Entry 4QJA (X-ray diffraction, 1.54 A resolution); this record covers chains B and A of the 3 polymer chains in the assembly.

Chain B (and A):
Protein: Protease
From: Human immunodeficiency virus type 1 (ARV2/SF2 ISOLATE)
Notes: EC 3.4.23.16; chain A of this document is another copy of the same molecule, construct and numbering; everything in this record applies to it too
UniProtKB: P03369 (POL_HV1A2); residues 1-99 here correspond to UniProt positions 491-589 (UniProt number = residue number + 490)
Chain sequence (99 residues; each row starts with the number of its first residue):
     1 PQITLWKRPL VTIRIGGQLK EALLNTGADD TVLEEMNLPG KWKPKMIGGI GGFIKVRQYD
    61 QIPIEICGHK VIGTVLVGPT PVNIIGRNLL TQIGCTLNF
Construct notes: engineered mutation Lys7 (Gln497 in P03369), Asn25 (Asp515 in P03369), Ile64 (Val554 in P03369), Val71 (Ala561 in P03369)
Curated features (UniProtKB/Swiss-Prot):
  - region (Dimerization of protease): Pro1 to Leu5, Gly49 to Lys55, Asn88 to Phe99
  - site: Phe99 (Cleavage)

Interface between chain B and chain A:
Contacting residue pairs (99):
  Pro1(B) with Leu97(A); Asn98(A); Phe99(A), hydrogen bond (backbone-backbone)
  Gln2(B) with Thr96(A); Leu97(A); Asn98(A), hydrogen bond
  Ile3(B) with Thr96(A); Leu97(A), hydrogen bond (backbone-backbone); Phe99(A), hydrophobic
  Leu5(B) with Thr26(A); Arg87(A), hydrogen bond (backbone-side chain); Leu90(A), hydrophobic; Thr91(A); Cys95(A)
  Trp6(B) with Arg87(A), hydrogen bond (backbone-side chain); Thr91(A)
  Lys7(B) with Arg87(A)
  Arg8(B) with Asp29(A), salt bridge; Arg87(A)
  Pro9(B) with Thr26(A); Arg87(A)
  Leu23(B) with Gly27(A)
  Leu24(B) with Thr26(A), hydrogen bond (backbone-side chain); Leu97(A), hydrophobic
  Asn25(B) with Asn25(A); Thr26(A); Gly27(A), hydrogen bond (side chain-backbone)
  Thr26(B) with Leu5(A); Pro9(A); Leu24(A), hydrogen bond (side chain-backbone); Asn25(A); Thr26(A), hydrogen bond (side chain-backbone); Leu97(A)
  Gly27(B) with Leu23(A); Asn25(A), hydrogen bond (backbone-side chain)
  Asp29(B) with Arg8(A), salt bridge
  Gly48(B) with Ile50(A)
  Gly49(B) with Ile50(A); Pro81(A)
  Ile50(B) with Gly49(A); Ile50(A), hydrogen bond (backbone-backbone); Gly51(A), hydrogen bond (backbone-backbone); Gly52(A); Ile54(A), hydrophobic; Thr80(A); Pro81(A); Ile84(A), hydrophobic
  Gly51(B) with Gly51(A); Gly52(A); Ile54(A)
  Gly52(B) with Gly51(A)
  Ile54(B) with Ile50(A)
  Cys67(B) with Phe99(A), hydrophobic
  His69(B) with Phe99(A)
  Thr80(B) with Ile50(A)
  Arg87(B) with Leu5(A), hydrogen bond (side chain-backbone); Trp6(A), hydrogen bond (side chain-backbone); Lys7(A); Arg8(A); Pro9(A)
  Leu90(B) with Leu5(A), hydrophobic
  Thr91(B) with Leu5(A); Trp6(A)
  Ile93(B) with Phe99(A)
  Gly94(B) with Asn98(A); Phe99(A)
  Cys95(B) with Leu5(A); Leu97(A), hydrophobic; Asn98(A); Phe99(A), hydrophobic
  Thr96(B) with Gln2(A), hydrogen bond; Ile3(A); Thr4(A); Thr96(A); Leu97(A); Asn98(A), hydrogen bond (backbone-backbone)
  Leu97(B) with Pro1(A); Gln2(A); Ile3(A), hydrogen bond (backbone-backbone); Pro9(A), hydrophobic; Leu24(A), hydrophobic; Thr26(A); Cys95(A), hydrophobic; Thr96(A); Leu97(A), hydrophobic
  Asn98(B) with Pro1(A); Gln2(A), hydrogen bond; Gly94(A); Cys95(A); Thr96(A), hydrogen bond (backbone-backbone); Asn98(A), hydrogen bond
  Phe99(B) with Pro1(A), hydrogen bond (backbone-backbone); Ile3(A), hydrophobic; Leu24(A), hydrophobic; Cys67(A), hydrophobic; His69(A); Ile93(A); Gly94(A); Cys95(A), hydrophobic
Also at the interface, not in a pair above, chain B (39 interface residues in all): Thr4, Ile47, Phe53, Ile66, Pro81, Ile84
Also at the interface, not in a pair above, chain A (39 interface residues in all): Ile47, Gly48, Phe53, Ile66

In short:
Chain B and chain A each contribute 39 residues to their interface; the contacts include 21 hydrogen bonds and
2 salt bridges. Polar contacts include Arg8(B)-Asp29(A), Gln2(B)-Asn98(A) and Leu5(B)-Arg87(A).
Chain B and chain A are both Protease (Human immunodeficiency virus type 1 (ARV2/SF2 ISOLATE)); the structure,
Crystal structure of inactive HIV-1 protease in complex with p1-p6 substrate variant (P453L), was determined
by X-ray diffraction, deposited together with 4QJ2, 4QJ6, 4QJ7, 4QJ8 and 4QJ9.
